PDB entry 8ZDT | electron microscopy, 2.40 A resolution | chains A and B of the 33 polymer chains in the assembly

[Chain A (and B)]
Molecule: Flagellar M-ring protein
Organism: Salmonella enterica subsp. enterica serovar Typhimurium
Notes: chain B of this document is another copy of the same molecule, construct and numbering; everything in this record applies to it too
UniProt: P15928 (FLIF_SALTY); residue numbers follow UniProt; this construct covers 1-560
Sequence (560 residues; numbered 1 to 560; the number before each row is that of its first residue):
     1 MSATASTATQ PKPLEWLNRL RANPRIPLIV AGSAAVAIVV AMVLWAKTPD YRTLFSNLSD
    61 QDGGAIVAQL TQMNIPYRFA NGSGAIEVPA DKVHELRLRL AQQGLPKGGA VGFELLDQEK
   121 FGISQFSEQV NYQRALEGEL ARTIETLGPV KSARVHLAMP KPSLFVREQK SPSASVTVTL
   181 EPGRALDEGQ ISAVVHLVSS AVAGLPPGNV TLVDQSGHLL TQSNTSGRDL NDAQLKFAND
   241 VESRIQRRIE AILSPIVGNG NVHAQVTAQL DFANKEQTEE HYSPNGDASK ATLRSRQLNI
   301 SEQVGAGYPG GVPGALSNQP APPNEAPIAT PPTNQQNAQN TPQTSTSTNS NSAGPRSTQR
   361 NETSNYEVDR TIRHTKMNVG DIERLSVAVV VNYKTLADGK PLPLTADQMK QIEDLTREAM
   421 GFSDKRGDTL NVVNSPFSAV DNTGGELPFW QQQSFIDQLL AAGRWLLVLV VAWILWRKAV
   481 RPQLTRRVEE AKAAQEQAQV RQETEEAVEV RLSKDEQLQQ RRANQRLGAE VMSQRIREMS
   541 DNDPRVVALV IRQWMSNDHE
Disordered / not traced: 1-228, 305-354, 397-400, 439-560
From the paper describing this entry:
  - self-association interface (contacts with another copy of this molecule); pairs are residue here / residue on that copy: Ile252-Val390 (hydrophobic contact), Ile256-Val390 (hydrophobic contact)
  - mutagenesis - D214R: abolished expression
  - mutagenesis - D214R: decreased stability

[Interface between chain A and chain B]
Pairs across the interface (85; chain A residue first):
  Asn231(A) - Phe237(B)
  Asn231(A) - Val379(B)
  Asp232(A) - Lys236(B)  salt bridge
  Gln234(A) - Asn378(B)  hydrogen bond
  Leu235(A) - Phe237(B)  hydrophobic
  Asn239(A) - Arg244(B)
  Glu242(A) - Arg248(B)  salt bridge
  Gln265(A) - Arg248(B)
  Gln265(A) - Ile252(B)
  Val266(A) - Arg248(B)
  Thr267(A) - Arg248(B)
  Thr267(A) - Glu418(B)
  Gln269(A) - Arg426(B)
  Phe272(A) - Asn378(B)
  Ala273(A) - Lys376(B)
  Asn274(A) - His374(B)
  Asn274(A) - Thr375(B)
  Asn274(A) - Lys376(B)  hydrogen bond (backbone-backbone)
  Lys275(A) - Arg373(B)
  Lys275(A) - His374(B)
  Lys275(A) - Thr375(B)
  Glu276(A) - Arg373(B)
  Glu276(A) - His374(B)  hydrogen bond (backbone-backbone)
  Gln277(A) - Ile372(B)
  Gln277(A) - Arg373(B)
  Thr278(A) - Thr371(B)
  Thr278(A) - Ile372(B)  hydrogen bond (backbone-backbone)
  Glu280(A) - Asp369(B)
  Glu280(A) - Arg370(B)  hydrogen bond (backbone-backbone)
  His281(A) - Asp369(B)
  Tyr282(A) - Thr292(B)
  Tyr282(A) - Glu367(B)  hydrogen bond
  Tyr282(A) - Val368(B)
  Tyr282(A) - Asp369(B)  hydrogen bond (backbone-side chain)
  Ser283(A) - Thr292(B)  hydrogen bond (backbone-side chain)
  Pro284(A) - Ser289(B)
  Pro284(A) - Ala291(B)
  Pro284(A) - Thr292(B)
  Asn285(A) - Ala291(B)
  Asn285(A) - Thr292(B)
  Asn285(A) - Leu293(B)  hydrogen bond (side chain-backbone)
  Arg356(A) - Glu302(B)
  Arg356(A) - Gln303(B)
  Arg356(A) - Val304(B)  hydrogen bond (backbone-backbone)
  Ser357(A) - Glu302(B)
  Thr358(A) - Ser301(B)
  Thr358(A) - Glu302(B)  hydrogen bond (backbone-backbone)
  Gln359(A) - Ile300(B)
  Gln359(A) - Ser301(B)
  Arg360(A) - Leu298(B)
  Arg360(A) - Asn299(B)
  Arg360(A) - Ile300(B)  hydrogen bond (backbone-backbone)
  Asn361(A) - Leu298(B)
  Asn361(A) - Asn299(B)
  Glu362(A) - Gln297(B)
  Glu362(A) - Leu298(B)  hydrogen bond (backbone-backbone)
  Thr363(A) - Arg296(B)
  Thr363(A) - Gln297(B)
  Ser364(A) - Ser295(B)
  Ser364(A) - Arg296(B)  hydrogen bond (backbone-backbone)
  Asn365(A) - Arg294(B)
  Asn365(A) - Ser295(B)
  Tyr366(A) - Leu293(B)
  Tyr366(A) - Arg294(B)  hydrogen bond (backbone-backbone)
  Val368(A) - Thr292(B)
  Val368(A) - Leu293(B)
  Val368(A) - Arg294(B)
  Arg384(A) - Gly421(B)  hydrogen bond (side chain-backbone)
  Arg384(A) - Phe422(B)  hydrogen bond (side chain-backbone)
  Arg384(A) - Ser423(B)
  Ser386(A) - Glu418(B)
  Val387(A) - Glu418(B)  hydrogen bond (backbone-side chain)
  Ala388(A) - Leu415(B)  hydrophobic
  Ala388(A) - Glu418(B)
  Val390(A) - Ile256(B)  hydrophobic
  Val390(A) - Leu415(B)  hydrophobic
  Thr429(A) - Glu418(B)  hydrogen bond
  Asn431(A) - Asp414(B)
  Asn431(A) - Leu415(B)
  Asn431(A) - Glu418(B)
  Val433(A) - Gln411(B)
  Phe437(A) - Pro255(B)
  Ser438(A) - Pro255(B)  hydrogen bond (backbone-backbone)
  Ser438(A) - Ile256(B)
  Ser438(A) - Gly258(B)
Also at the interface, not in a pair above, chain A (56 interface residues in all): His263, Glu279, Gly286, Pro355, Glu367, Met377, Val389, Leu430, Asn434, Ser435, Pro436
Also at the interface, not in a pair above, chain B (50 interface residues in all): Asp240, Val241, Ala251, Ala288, Lys290, Met377, Ala419

[In short]
56 residues of chain A and 50 residues of chain B are in contact; the contacts include 20 hydrogen bonds and 2
salt bridges. Among the polar pairs are Asp232(A)-Lys236(B), Glu242(A)-Arg248(B) and Gln234(A)-Asn378(B). From
the paper: D214R of chain A abolishes expression; a self-association interface involving Ile252(A), Ile256(A)
and Val390(A).
Chain A and chain B are both Flagellar M-ring protein (Salmonella enterica subsp. enterica serovar
Typhimurium); the structure, Structure of the RBM3 ring of Salmonella flagellar MS-ring protein FliF with C33
symmetry applied, was determined by electron microscopy (same publication as 8ZDS and 8ZDU).
